PDB entry 5TQ0 | X-ray diffraction, 2.70 A resolution | chains A and H of the 4 polymer chains in the assembly

== Chain A ==
Name: NMDA glutamate receptor subunit
Organism: Xenopus laevis
UniProtKB: Q91977 (Q91977_XENLA); residues 24-408 here = UniProt positions 24-408
Amino-acid sequence (391 residues; each row starts with the number of its first residue):
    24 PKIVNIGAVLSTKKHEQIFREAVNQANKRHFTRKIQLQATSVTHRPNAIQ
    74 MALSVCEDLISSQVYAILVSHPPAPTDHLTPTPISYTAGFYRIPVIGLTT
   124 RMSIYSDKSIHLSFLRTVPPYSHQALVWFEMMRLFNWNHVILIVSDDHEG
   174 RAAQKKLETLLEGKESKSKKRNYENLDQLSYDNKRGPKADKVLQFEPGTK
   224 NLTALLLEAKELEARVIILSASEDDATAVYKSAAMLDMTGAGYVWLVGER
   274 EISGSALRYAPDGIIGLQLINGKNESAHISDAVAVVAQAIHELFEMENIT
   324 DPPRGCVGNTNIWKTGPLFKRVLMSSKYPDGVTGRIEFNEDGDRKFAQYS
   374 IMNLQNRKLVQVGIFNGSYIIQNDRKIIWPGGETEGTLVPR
Unresolved in the structure: 54-55, 98-100, 188-209
Construct notes: engineered mutation Gln61 (Asn in Q91977), Gln371 (Asn in Q91977); expression tag (409-414)
Disulfides: Cys79-Cys329
Covalently attached groups: N-acetylglucosamine (NAG) linked to Asn297, Asn389

== Chain H ==
Name: Fab, heavy chain
Organism: Mus musculus
Notes: antibody fragment or engineered binder
Amino-acid sequence (221 residues; row label = number of the first residue in the row):
     1 EVKLVESGPELKKPGETVKISCKASGFTFTNYGMNWVKQAPGKGLKWMGW
    51 INIYTGEPTYADDFKGRFAFSLETSASTAYLQINNLKNEDTATYFCARGY
   101 DYEGYFDYWGQGTTLTVSSAKTTPPSVYPLAPGSAAQTNSMVTLGCLVKG
   151 YFPEPVTVTWNSGSLSSGVHTFPAVLQSDLYTLSSSVTVPSSTWPSETVT
   201 CNVAHPASSTKVDKKIVPRDC
Unresolved in the structure: 134-139, 219-221
Disulfides: Cys22-Cys96, Cys146-Cys201

== Interface between chain A and chain H ==
Contacting residue pairs - 19 pairs, chain A then chain H:
  Glu39(A) - Asp101(H)
  Thr63(A) - Tyr100(H)
  Ser64(A) - Tyr100(H)  hydrogen bond (backbone-side chain)
  Val65(A) - Tyr100(H)
  Val65(A) - Asp101(H)
  Thr66(A) - Asp101(H)  hydrogen bond
  Arg68(A) - Asn31(H)
  Arg68(A) - Asp101(H)  salt bridge
  Arg68(A) - Tyr102(H)
  Pro69(A) - Tyr54(H)
  Gln73(A) - Thr30(H)  hydrogen bond
  Gln73(A) - Asn31(H)  hydrogen bond
  Leu76(A) - Thr28(H)
  Ser77(A) - Asn31(H)
  Glu80(A) - Phe27(H)
  Glu80(A) - Thr28(H)  hydrogen bond
  Glu80(A) - Tyr32(H)
  Asp81(A) - Tyr32(H)  hydrogen bond
  Asp81(A) - Tyr100(H)

== Overview ==
12 residues of chain A and 9 residues of chain H are in contact; the contacts include 6 hydrogen bonds and 1
salt bridge. Polar contacts include Arg68(A)-Asp101(H), Ser64(A)-Tyr100(H) and Thr66(A)-Asp101(H).
Here chain A is NMDA glutamate receptor subunit (Xenopus laevis) and chain H is Fab, heavy chain (Mus
musculus). Entry 5TQ0 (Crystal structure of amino terminal domains of the NMDA receptor subunit GluN1 and
GluN2A in the ...) was determined by X-ray diffraction, deposited together with 5TPW, 5TPZ and 5TQ2.
